3AK2 - chains A and B of the 4 polymer chains in the assembly; structure by X-ray diffraction, 1.35 A resolution.

Chain A (and B):
Molecule: Superoxide dismutase [Mn/Fe]
From: Aeropyrum pernix
Notes: EC 1.15.1.1; chain B of this document is another copy of the same molecule, construct and numbering; everything in this record applies to it too
Reference sequence: Q9Y8H8 (SODF_AERPE); residue numbers follow UniProt; this construct covers 1-214
Chain sequence (214 residues; each row starts with the number of its first residue):
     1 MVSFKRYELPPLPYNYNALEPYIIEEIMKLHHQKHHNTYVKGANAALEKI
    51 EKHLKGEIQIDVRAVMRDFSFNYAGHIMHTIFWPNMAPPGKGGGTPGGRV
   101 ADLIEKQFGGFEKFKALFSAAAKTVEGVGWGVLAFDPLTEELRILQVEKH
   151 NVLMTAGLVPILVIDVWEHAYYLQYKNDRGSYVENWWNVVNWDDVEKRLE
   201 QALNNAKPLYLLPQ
Unresolved in the structure: 212-214 (chain B: 1-4, 214)
Bound ions: Mn2+: His31, His79, Asp165, His169
Curated features (UniProtKB/Swiss-Prot):
  - binding site (Fe(3+)): His31, His79, Asp165, His169
  - binding site (Mn(2+)): His31, His79, Asp165, His169

Chain A / chain B interface:
Residue-residue contacts (116):
  Met1(A) - Glu105(B)
  Met1(A) - Lys106(B)
  Met1(A) - Phe108(B)
  Met1(A) - Gly109(B)
  Met1(A) - Lys113(B)
  Val2(A) - Lys106(B)  hydrogen bond (backbone-backbone)
  Phe4(A) - Glu141(B)
  Lys5(A) - Thr139(B)
  Lys5(A) - Glu141(B)  hydrogen bond (backbone-side chain)
  Lys5(A) - Arg143(B)
  Tyr7(A) - Asp136(B)  hydrogen bond
  Tyr7(A) - Thr139(B)
  Tyr7(A) - Arg143(B)  hydrogen bond
  Leu47(A) - Arg143(B)
  Leu54(A) - Gln107(B)
  Leu54(A) - Phe108(B)
  Leu54(A) - Lys113(B)  hydrogen bond (backbone-side chain)
  Val62(A) - Leu117(B)  hydrophobic
  Arg63(A) - Thr124(B)  hydrogen bond (side chain-backbone)
  Arg63(A) - Glu126(B)  salt bridge
  Arg63(A) - Gln146(B)
  Met66(A) - Leu117(B)  hydrophobic
  Met66(A) - Ala121(B)  hydrophobic
  Met66(A) - Ile144(B)  hydrophobic
  Met66(A) - Leu145(B)  hydrophobic
  Arg67(A) - Glu126(B)  salt bridge
  Arg67(A) - Glu148(B)  salt bridge
  Arg67(A) - Leu153(B)
  Phe69(A) - Arg143(B)
  Ser70(A) - Leu153(B)  hydrogen bond (side chain-backbone)
  Ser70(A) - Thr155(B)
  Tyr73(A) - Asp136(B)  hydrogen bond
  Tyr73(A) - Pro137(B)
  Tyr73(A) - Leu138(B)
  Tyr73(A) - Thr155(B)
  Tyr73(A) - Ala156(B)
  Tyr73(A) - Leu158(B)
  Ala74(A) - Thr155(B)
  His76(A) - Leu138(B)
  Ile77(A) - Ala156(B)
  Ile77(A) - Gly157(B)
  Met78(A) - Ala156(B)  hydrophobic
  Ile81(A) - Tyr210(B)  hydrophobic
  Gln107(A) - Leu54(B)
  Phe108(A) - Leu54(B)
  Lys113(A) - Leu54(B)  hydrogen bond (side chain-backbone)
  Leu117(A) - Ile50(B)  hydrophobic
  Leu117(A) - Leu54(B)  hydrophobic
  Leu117(A) - Val62(B)  hydrophobic
  Leu117(A) - Met66(B)  hydrophobic
  Ala121(A) - Val62(B)  hydrophobic
  Ala121(A) - Met66(B)  hydrophobic
  Thr124(A) - Arg63(B)  hydrogen bond (backbone-side chain)
  Glu126(A) - Arg63(B)  salt bridge
  Glu126(A) - Arg67(B)  salt bridge
  Asp136(A) - Tyr7(B)  hydrogen bond
  Asp136(A) - Tyr73(B)  hydrogen bond
  Pro137(A) - Tyr73(B)
  Leu138(A) - Tyr73(B)
  Leu138(A) - His76(B)
  Thr139(A) - Lys5(B)  hydrogen bond (backbone-side chain)
  Thr139(A) - Tyr7(B)
  Glu141(A) - Lys5(B)  hydrogen bond (side chain-backbone)
  Arg143(A) - Lys5(B)  hydrogen bond (side chain-backbone)
  Arg143(A) - Tyr7(B)  hydrogen bond
  Arg143(A) - Leu47(B)
  Arg143(A) - Phe69(B)
  Ile144(A) - Met66(B)  hydrophobic
  Leu145(A) - Met66(B)  hydrophobic
  Gln146(A) - Arg63(B)
  Glu148(A) - Arg67(B)  salt bridge
  Asn151(A) - Val152(B)
  Asn151(A) - Leu153(B)  hydrogen bond (backbone-backbone)
  Asn151(A) - Met154(B)
  Val152(A) - Asn151(B)
  Leu153(A) - Arg67(B)
  Leu153(A) - Ser70(B)  hydrogen bond (backbone-side chain)
  Leu153(A) - Asn151(B)  hydrogen bond (backbone-backbone)
  Met154(A) - Asn151(B)
  Met154(A) - Met154(B)
  Met154(A) - Thr155(B)
  Met154(A) - Ala156(B)
  Thr155(A) - Ser70(B)
  Thr155(A) - Tyr73(B)
  Thr155(A) - Ala74(B)
  Thr155(A) - Met154(B)
  Ala156(A) - Tyr73(B)
  Ala156(A) - Ile77(B)
  Ala156(A) - Met78(B)  hydrophobic
  Ala156(A) - Met154(B)
  Ala156(A) - Pro160(B)  hydrophobic
  Gly157(A) - Ile77(B)
  Leu158(A) - Tyr73(B)
  Val159(A) - Tyr210(B)
  Pro160(A) - Ala156(B)  hydrophobic
  Pro160(A) - Tyr210(B)
  Asp194(A) - Leu212(B)
  Lys197(A) - Leu212(B)
  Arg198(A) - Tyr210(B)  hydrogen bond (side chain-backbone)
  Gln201(A) - Pro208(B)
  Gln201(A) - Leu209(B)
  Gln201(A) - Leu212(B)
  Gln201(A) - Pro213(B)
  Ala202(A) - Leu209(B)  hydrophobic
  Asn205(A) - Asn205(B)  hydrogen bond (backbone-side chain)
  Asn205(A) - Leu209(B)
  Pro208(A) - Gln201(B)
  Pro208(A) - Asn205(B)
  Leu209(A) - Arg198(B)
  Leu209(A) - Gln201(B)
  Leu209(A) - Ala202(B)  hydrophobic
  Leu209(A) - Leu209(B)  hydrophobic
  Tyr210(A) - Ile81(B)  hydrophobic
  Tyr210(A) - Val159(B)
  Tyr210(A) - Pro160(B)
  Tyr210(A) - Arg198(B)  hydrogen bond (backbone-side chain)
Other interface residues (no listed pair), chain A (61 interface residues in all): Ser3, Ile50, His53, Ala120, Asn204, Ala206
Other interface residues (no listed pair), chain B (61 interface residues in all): His53, Ala120, Val125, Asn204, Ala206

In short:
The chain A/chain B interface involves 61 residues from each chain; the contacts include 22 hydrogen bonds and
6 salt bridges. Among the polar pairs are Arg63(A)-Glu126(B), Arg67(A)-Glu126(B) and Arg67(A)-Glu148(B).
UniProt lists 4 Fe3+-binding residues and 4 Mn2+-binding residues on chain A.
Both chains are Superoxide dismutase [Mn/Fe] (Aeropyrum pernix). Entry 3AK2 (Superoxide dismutase from
Aeropyrum pernix K1, Mn-bound form) was determined by X-ray diffraction (same publication as 3AK1 and 3AK3).
